PDB entry 4I8L | X-ray diffraction, 0.87 A resolution | chain A

== Chain A ==
Name: Cationic trypsin
Source organism: Bos taurus
Notes: EC 3.4.21.4
Reference sequence: P00760 (TRY1_BOVIN); residues 16-238 here correspond to UniProt positions 24-246 (UniProt number = residue number + 8)
Chain sequence (223 residues; numbered 16 to 245 plus 3 insertion-coded residues; 10 numbers in that range are skipped by the numbering (no residue carries them; nothing is unmodelled there); the number before each row is that of its first residue):
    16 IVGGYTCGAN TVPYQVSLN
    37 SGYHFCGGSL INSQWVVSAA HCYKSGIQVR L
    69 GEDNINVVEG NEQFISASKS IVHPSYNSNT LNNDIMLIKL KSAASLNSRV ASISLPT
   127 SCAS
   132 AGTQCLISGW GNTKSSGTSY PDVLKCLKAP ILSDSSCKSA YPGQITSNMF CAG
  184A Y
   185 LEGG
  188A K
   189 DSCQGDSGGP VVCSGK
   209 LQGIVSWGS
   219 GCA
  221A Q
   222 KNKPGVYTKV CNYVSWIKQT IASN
Disulfides: Cys22-Cys157, Cys42-Cys58, Cys128-Cys232, Cys136-Cys201, Cys168-Cys182, Cys191-Cys220
Metal / ion sites: Ca2+: Glu70, Asn72, Val75, Glu80
Ligand contacts: benzamidine (BEN): Asp189, Ser190, Cys191, Gln192, Ser195, Val213, Ser214, Trp215, Gly216, Gly219, Cys220, Ala221, Gly226, Val227, Tyr228
Swiss-Prot annotation at these positions:
  - binding site (Ca(2+)): Glu77
What the authors report for this chain:
  - Ca2+ coordination: Glu70, Asn72, Val75, Glu80

== Summary ==
Ligands of chain A: benzamidine. Glu70, Asn72, Val75 and Glu80 form the Ca2+ site. From UniProt: Ca2+-binding
residue Glu77. The paper reports Ca2+ coordination by Glu70, Asn72 and Val75 among others.
Chain A is Cationic trypsin (Bos taurus); the structure, Bovine trypsin at 0.87 resolution, was determined by
X-ray diffraction, deposited together with 4I8G, 4I8H, 4I8J and 4I8K.
